PDB entry 6LJF | X-ray diffraction, 1.50 A resolution | chain A

== Chain A ==
Protein: Gelsolin
Source organism: Homo sapiens
UniProtKB: P06396 (GELS_HUMAN); residues 270-370 here correspond to UniProt positions 297-397 (UniProt number = residue number + 27)
Sequence (101 residues; row label = number of the first residue in the row):
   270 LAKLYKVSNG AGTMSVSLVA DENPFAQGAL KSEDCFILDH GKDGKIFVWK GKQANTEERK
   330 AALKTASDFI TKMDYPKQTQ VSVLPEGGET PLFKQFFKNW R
Swiss-Prot annotation at these positions:
  - binding site (Ca(2+)): E302, D303, E327
Ion coordination: Ca2+: E302, D303, E327

== Overview ==
E302, D303 and E327 form the Ca2+ site. UniProt lists 3 Ca2+-binding residues.
Chain A is Gelsolin (Homo sapiens); the structure, Crystal structure of gelsolin G3 domain (calcium
condition), was determined by X-ray diffraction, deposited together with 6LJC, 6LJD and 6LJE.
